8E3Q - chains A and C of the 3 polymer chains in the assembly; structure by electron microscopy, 2.68 A resolution.

[Chain A]
Protein: Cleavage and polyadenylation specificity factor subunit 1
From: Homo sapiens
Reference sequence: Q10570 (CPSF1_HUMAN); numbering as in UniProt (aligned over 1-1443)
Sequence (1443 residues; row label = number of the first residue in the row):
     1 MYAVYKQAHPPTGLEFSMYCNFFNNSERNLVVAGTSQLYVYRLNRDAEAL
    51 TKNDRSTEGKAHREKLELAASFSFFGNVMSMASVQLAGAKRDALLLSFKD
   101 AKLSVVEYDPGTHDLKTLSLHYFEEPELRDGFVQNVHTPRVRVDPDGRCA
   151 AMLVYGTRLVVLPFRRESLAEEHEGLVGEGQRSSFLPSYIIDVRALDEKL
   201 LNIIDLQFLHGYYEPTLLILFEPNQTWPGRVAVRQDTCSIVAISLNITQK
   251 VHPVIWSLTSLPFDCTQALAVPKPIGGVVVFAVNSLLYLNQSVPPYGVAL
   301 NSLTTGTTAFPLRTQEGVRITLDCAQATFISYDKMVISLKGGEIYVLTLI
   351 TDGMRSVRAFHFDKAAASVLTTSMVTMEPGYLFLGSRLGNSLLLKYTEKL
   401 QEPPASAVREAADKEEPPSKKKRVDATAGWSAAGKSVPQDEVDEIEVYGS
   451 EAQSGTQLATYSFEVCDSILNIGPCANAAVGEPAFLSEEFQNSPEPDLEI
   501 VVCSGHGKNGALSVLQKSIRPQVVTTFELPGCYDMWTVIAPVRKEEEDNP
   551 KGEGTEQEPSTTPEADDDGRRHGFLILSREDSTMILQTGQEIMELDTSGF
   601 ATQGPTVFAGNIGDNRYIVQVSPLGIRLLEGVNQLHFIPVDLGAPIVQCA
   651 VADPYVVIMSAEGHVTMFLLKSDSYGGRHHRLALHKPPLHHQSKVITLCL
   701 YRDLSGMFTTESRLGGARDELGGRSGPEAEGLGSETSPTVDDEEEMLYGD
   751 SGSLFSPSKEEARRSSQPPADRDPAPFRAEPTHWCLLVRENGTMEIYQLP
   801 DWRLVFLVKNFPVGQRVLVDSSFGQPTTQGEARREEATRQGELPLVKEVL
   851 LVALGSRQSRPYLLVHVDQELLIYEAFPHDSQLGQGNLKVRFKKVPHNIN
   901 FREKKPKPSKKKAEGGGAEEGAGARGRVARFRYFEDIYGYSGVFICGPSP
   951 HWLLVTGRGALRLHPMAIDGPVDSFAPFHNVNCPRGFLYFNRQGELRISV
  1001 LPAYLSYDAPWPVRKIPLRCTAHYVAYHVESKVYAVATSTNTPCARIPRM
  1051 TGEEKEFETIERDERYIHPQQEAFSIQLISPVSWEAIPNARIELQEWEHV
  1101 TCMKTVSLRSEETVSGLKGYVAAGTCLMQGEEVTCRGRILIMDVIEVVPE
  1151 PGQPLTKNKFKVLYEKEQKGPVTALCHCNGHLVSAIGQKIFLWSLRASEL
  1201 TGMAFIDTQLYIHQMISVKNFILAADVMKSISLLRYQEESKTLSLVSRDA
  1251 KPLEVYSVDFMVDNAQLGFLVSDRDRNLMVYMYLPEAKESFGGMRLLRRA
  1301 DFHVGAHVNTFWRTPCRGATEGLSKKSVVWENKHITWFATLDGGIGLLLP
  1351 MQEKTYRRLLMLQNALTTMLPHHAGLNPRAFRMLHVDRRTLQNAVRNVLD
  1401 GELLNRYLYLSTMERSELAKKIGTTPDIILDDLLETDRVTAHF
Not modelled in the structure: 48-62, 167-182, 401-458, 542-569, 642-643, 673-679, 711-779, 822-843, 881-885, 903-925, 1051-1054, 1318-1328, 1388-1392
Curated features (UniProtKB/Swiss-Prot):
  - motif: Lys893 to Pro908 (Nuclear localization signal)
  - modified residue (Phosphoserine): Ser756, Ser766
  - natural variant: Tyr5 to Phe1443 (deletion: In MYP27), Gln620 to Phe1443 (deletion: In MYP27), Asp1275 (D1275Y: In MYP27; uncertain significance)

[Chain C]
Protein: Cleavage and polyadenylation specificity factor subunit 4
From: Homo sapiens
Reference sequence: O95639 (CPSF4_HUMAN), isoform O95639-2; numbering as in UniProt (aligned over 1-244)
Sequence (245 residues; numbered 0 to 244; the number before each row is that of its first residue; numbering starts at 0):
     0 GMQEIIASVDHIKFDLEIAVEQQLGAQPLPFPGMDKSGAAVCEFFLKAAC
    50 GKGGMCPFRHISGEKTVVCKHWLRGLCKKGDQCEFLHEYDMTKMPECYFY
   100 SKFGECSNKECPFLHIDPESKIKDCPWYDRGFCKHGPLCRHRHTRRVICV
   150 NYLVGFCPEGPSCKFMHPRFELPMGTTEQPPLPQQTQPPAKQRTPQVIGV
   200 MQSQNSSAGNRGPRPLEQVTCYKCGEKGHYANRCTKGHLAFLSGQ
Not modelled in the structure: 60-244
Construct notes: expression tag (0)
Metal / ion sites: Zn2+: Cys41, Cys49, Cys55, His59
Curated features (UniProtKB/Swiss-Prot):
  - zinc finger: Lys35 to Ser61 (C3H1-type 1), Gly62 to Asp89 (C3H1-type 2), Met90 to Pro117 (C3H1-type 3), Glu118 to His142 (C3H1-type 4), Thr143 to Phe169 (C3H1-type 5)
  - modified residue: Ser202 (Phosphoserine)

[Interface between chain A and chain C]
Pairs across the interface (59; chain A residue first):
  Val480(A) - Gly0(C)
  Val480(A) - Met1(C)
  Gly481(A) - Gly0(C)
  Glu482(A) - Gly0(C)
  Leu498(A) - Gly0(C)
  Leu498(A) - Ile5(C)  hydrophobic
  Val1029(A) - Met1(C)  hydrophobic
  Thr1105(A) - Met1(C)
  Ser1107(A) - Met1(C)
  His1177(A) - Glu3(C)  salt bridge
  Val1218(A) - Val8(C)  hydrophobic
  Lys1219(A) - Val8(C)  hydrogen bond (side chain-backbone)
  Lys1219(A) - Asp9(C)
  Lys1219(A) - Ile11(C)  hydrogen bond (side chain-backbone)
  Lys1219(A) - Phe13(C)
  Lys1219(A) - Glu16(C)
  Phe1221(A) - Leu15(C)  hydrophobic
  Phe1221(A) - Glu16(C)
  Phe1221(A) - Val19(C)  hydrophobic
  Arg1235(A) - Val19(C)
  Arg1235(A) - Ala39(C)
  Gln1237(A) - Ala39(C)
  Gln1237(A) - Val40(C)  hydrogen bond (side chain-backbone)
  Gln1237(A) - Glu42(C)  hydrogen bond
  Ser1240(A) - Val40(C)
  Thr1242(A) - Val40(C)
  Thr1242(A) - Arg58(C)
  Ser1244(A) - Gly37(C)
  Ser1244(A) - Ala39(C)
  Leu1245(A) - Gly37(C)
  Val1262(A) - Ile11(C)  hydrophobic
  Val1262(A) - Phe13(C)  hydrophobic
  Asn1264(A) - Ile11(C)
  Ala1265(A) - Lys12(C)
  Ala1265(A) - Phe13(C)
  Ala1265(A) - Asp14(C)  hydrogen bond (backbone-backbone)
  Leu1267(A) - Phe13(C)  hydrophobic
  Leu1267(A) - Leu15(C)
  Phe1269(A) - Leu15(C)  hydrophobic
  Tyr1283(A) - Leu15(C)  hydrophobic
  Tyr1283(A) - Ala18(C)  hydrophobic
  Tyr1283(A) - Val19(C)  hydrophobic
  Pro1285(A) - Ala18(C)  hydrophobic
  Pro1285(A) - Leu23(C)
  Glu1286(A) - Leu23(C)
  Glu1286(A) - Gly24(C)  hydrogen bond (side chain-backbone)
  Phe1291(A) - Gln26(C)
  Gly1292(A) - Gly24(C)
  Trp1312(A) - Gln2(C)
  Arg1313(A) - Gln2(C)  hydrogen bond (backbone-side chain)
  Arg1313(A) - Ala6(C)
  Pro1315(A) - Ile5(C)
  Pro1315(A) - Ala6(C)
  Asn1332(A) - His10(C)  hydrogen bond
  Asn1332(A) - Ile11(C)
  His1334(A) - Ala6(C)
  His1334(A) - Ser7(C)  hydrogen bond (side chain-backbone)
  His1334(A) - Val8(C)
  His1334(A) - Ile11(C)
Other interface residues (no listed pair), chain A (40 interface residues in all): Tyr1027, Val1106, Asn1220, Leu1233, Val1246, Asp1263, Gln1266, Thr1314
Other interface residues (no listed pair), chain C (27 interface residues in all): Ala38

[Overview]
Chain A and chain C form an interface of 40 and 27 residues respectively, with 9 hydrogen bonds and 1 salt
bridge. Polar contacts include His1177(A)-Glu3(C), Lys1219(A)-Val8(C) and Lys1219(A)-Ile11(C). Cys41(C),
Cys49(C), Cys55(C) and His59(C) form the Zn2+ site.
Chain A is Cleavage and polyadenylation specificity factor subunit 1 and chain C is Cleavage and
polyadenylation specificity factor subunit 4, both from Homo sapiens; the structure, CRYO-EM STRUCTURE OF the
human MPSF, was determined by electron microscopy (same publication as 8E3I).
